PDB entry 5ZE2 | X-ray diffraction, 3.30 A resolution | chains B and I of the 6 polymer chains in the assembly

Chain B:
Molecule: mouse RAG2
Source organism: Mus musculus
UniProt: P21784 (RAG2_MOUSE); residue numbers follow UniProt; this construct covers 1-387
Amino-acid sequence (389 residues; each row starts with the number of its first residue; numbers below 1 keep their minus sign (Gly-1 is residue -1)):
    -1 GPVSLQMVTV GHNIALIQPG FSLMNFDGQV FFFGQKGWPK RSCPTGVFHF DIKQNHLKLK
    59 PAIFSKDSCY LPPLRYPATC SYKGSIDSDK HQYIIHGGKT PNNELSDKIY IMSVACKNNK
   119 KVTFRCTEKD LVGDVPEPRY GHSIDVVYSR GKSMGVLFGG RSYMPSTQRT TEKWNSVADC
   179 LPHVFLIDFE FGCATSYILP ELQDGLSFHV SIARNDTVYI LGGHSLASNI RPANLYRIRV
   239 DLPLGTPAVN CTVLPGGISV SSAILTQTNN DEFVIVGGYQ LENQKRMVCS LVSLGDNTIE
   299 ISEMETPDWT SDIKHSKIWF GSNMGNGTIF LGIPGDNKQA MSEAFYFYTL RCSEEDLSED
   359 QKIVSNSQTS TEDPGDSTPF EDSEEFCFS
Unresolved in the structure: -1 to 0, 82-87, 337-339, 351-387
Sequence notes: cloning artifact (-1 to 0); engineered mutation Val1 (Met in P21784)

Chain I:
Molecule: 31-nt DNA strand
Sequence (31 nucleotides; row label = number of the first residue in the row):
     1 AATCTGGCCT GTCTTATAAG ACAGGCCAGA T

How chain B and chain I interact:
Contacting residue pairs (6):
  Lys38(B) - DA21(I)  phosphate contact
  Arg39(B) - DA21(I)  hydrogen bond to the phosphate
  Arg39(B) - DC22(I)  salt bridge to the phosphate
  Ser40(B) - DA21(I)  phosphate contact
  Lys58(B) - DC8(I)  salt bridge to the phosphate
  Asn116(B) - DT31(I)  phosphate contact

Summary:
5 residues of chain B and 4 residues of chain I are in contact, with 1 hydrogen bond and 2 salt bridges. Polar
pairs include Arg39(B)-DA21(I), Arg39(B)-DC22(I) and Lys58(B)-DC8(I).
Here chain B is mouse RAG2 (Mus musculus) and chain I is a 31-nt DNA strand. Entry 5ZE2 (Hairpin Complex,
RAG1/2-hairpin 12RSS/23RSS complex in 5mM Mn2+ for 2 min at 4'C) was determined by X-ray diffraction (same
publication as 5ZDZ, 5ZE0, 5ZE1, 6CG0, 6CIJ, 6CIK, 6CIL and 6CIM).
